PDB entry 8ULR | electron microscopy, 3.30 A resolution | chains I and M of the 12 polymer chains in the assembly

# Chain I
Protein: 05_B08 Fab Heavy Chain
Source organism: Homo sapiens
Notes: antibody fragment or engineered binder
Chain sequence (232 residues; row label = number of the first residue in the row; a row labelled like 82A-82C holds insertion residues (82A, then the next letters in order)):
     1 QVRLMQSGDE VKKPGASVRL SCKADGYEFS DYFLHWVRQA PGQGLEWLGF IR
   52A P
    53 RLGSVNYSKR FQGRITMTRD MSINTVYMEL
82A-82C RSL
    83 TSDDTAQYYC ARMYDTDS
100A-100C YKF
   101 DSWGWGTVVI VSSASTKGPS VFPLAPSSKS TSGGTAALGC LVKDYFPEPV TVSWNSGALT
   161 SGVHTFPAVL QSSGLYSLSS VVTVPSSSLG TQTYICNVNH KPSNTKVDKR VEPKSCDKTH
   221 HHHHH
Disordered / not traced: 1, 114-225
Cystine bridges: Cys22-Cys92

# Chain M
Protein: 05_B08 Light Chain
Source organism: Homo sapiens
Chain sequence (210 residues; each row starts with the number of its first residue; note: 4 numbers in that range are skipped by the numbering (no residue carries them; nothing is unmodelled there)):
     1 DSPMTQSPSS LSISVGDRVT ITCRSSQYAA HNVNWYQQRS GKPPKLLIYD TSKLQAGVPS
    61 RFRGGGFGTE FTFTISSLQP EDVATYYCQH Y
    96 EFFGQGTRLE ITRTVAAPSV FIFPPSDEQL KSGTASVVCL LNNFYPREAK VQWKVDNALQ
   156 SGNSQESVTE QDSKDSTYSL SSTLTLSKAD YEKHKVYACE VTHQGLSSPV TKSFNRGEC
Disordered / not traced: 1-2, 108-214
Cystine bridges: Cys23-Cys88
Ligand contacts: N-acetylglucosamine (NAG; 2-acetamido-2-deoxy-beta-D-glucopyranose): Tyr28, Ala29, Ala30, His31, Asn32, His90, Tyr91

# How chain I and chain M interact
Contacting residue pairs - 29 pairs, chain I then chain M:
  Gln39(I) - Gln38(M)  hydrogen bond
  Gln39(I) - Tyr87(M)
  Gln43(I) - Tyr87(M)
  Gly44(I) - Tyr87(M)
  Leu45(I) - Pro44(M)  hydrophobic
  Leu45(I) - Phe98(M)  hydrophobic
  Trp47(I) - Glu96(M)
  Tyr91(I) - Gln38(M)
  Tyr91(I) - Pro43(M)  hydrophobic
  Ser100(I) - Asn32(M)
  Ser100(I) - Asp50(M)
  Ser100(I) - Tyr91(M)
  Tyr100A(I) - Asn34(M)  hydrogen bond (backbone-side chain)
  Tyr100A(I) - Tyr36(M)
  Tyr100A(I) - Gln89(M)
  Tyr100A(I) - Tyr91(M)
  Tyr100A(I) - Glu96(M)
  Lys100B(I) - Tyr36(M)
  Lys100B(I) - Leu46(M)
  Lys100B(I) - Tyr49(M)
  Lys100B(I) - Gln55(M)
  Phe100C(I) - Tyr36(M)  hydrogen bond (backbone-side chain)
  Phe100C(I) - Leu46(M)
  Phe100C(I) - Phe98(M)  hydrophobic
  Asp101(I) - Leu46(M)
  Asp101(I) - Gln55(M)
  Trp103(I) - Pro44(M)
  Gly104(I) - Pro43(M)
  Trp105(I) - Pro43(M)
Other interface residues (no listed pair), chain I (15 interface residues in all): Val37

# Overview
Chain I and chain M each contribute 15 residues to their interface, with 3 hydrogen bonds. Among the polar
pairs are Gln39(I)-Gln38(M), Tyr100A(I)-Asn34(M) and Phe100C(I)-Tyr36(M). Ligands of chain M:
N-acetylglucosamine.
Chain I is 05_B08 Fab Heavy Chain and chain M is 05_B08 Light Chain, both from Homo sapiens; the structure,
Cryo-EM structure of the BG505 SOSIPv2 in complex with bNAb 05_B08 Fabs, was determined by electron microscopy
(same publication as 9D8V, 8UKI, 8ULS, 8ULT and 8ULU).
